9DRV - chains B and D of the 6 polymer chains in the assembly; structure by X-ray diffraction, 2.46 A resolution.

== Chain B ==
Protein: Phenylalanine--tRNA ligase beta subunit
Source organism: Mycobacterium tuberculosis H37Rv
Notes: EC 6.1.1.20
UniProt: P9WFU1 (SYFB_MYCTU); residues 1-831 here = UniProt positions 1-831
Sequence (835 residues; each row starts with the number of its first residue; numbers below 1 keep their minus sign (Gln-3 is residue -3)):
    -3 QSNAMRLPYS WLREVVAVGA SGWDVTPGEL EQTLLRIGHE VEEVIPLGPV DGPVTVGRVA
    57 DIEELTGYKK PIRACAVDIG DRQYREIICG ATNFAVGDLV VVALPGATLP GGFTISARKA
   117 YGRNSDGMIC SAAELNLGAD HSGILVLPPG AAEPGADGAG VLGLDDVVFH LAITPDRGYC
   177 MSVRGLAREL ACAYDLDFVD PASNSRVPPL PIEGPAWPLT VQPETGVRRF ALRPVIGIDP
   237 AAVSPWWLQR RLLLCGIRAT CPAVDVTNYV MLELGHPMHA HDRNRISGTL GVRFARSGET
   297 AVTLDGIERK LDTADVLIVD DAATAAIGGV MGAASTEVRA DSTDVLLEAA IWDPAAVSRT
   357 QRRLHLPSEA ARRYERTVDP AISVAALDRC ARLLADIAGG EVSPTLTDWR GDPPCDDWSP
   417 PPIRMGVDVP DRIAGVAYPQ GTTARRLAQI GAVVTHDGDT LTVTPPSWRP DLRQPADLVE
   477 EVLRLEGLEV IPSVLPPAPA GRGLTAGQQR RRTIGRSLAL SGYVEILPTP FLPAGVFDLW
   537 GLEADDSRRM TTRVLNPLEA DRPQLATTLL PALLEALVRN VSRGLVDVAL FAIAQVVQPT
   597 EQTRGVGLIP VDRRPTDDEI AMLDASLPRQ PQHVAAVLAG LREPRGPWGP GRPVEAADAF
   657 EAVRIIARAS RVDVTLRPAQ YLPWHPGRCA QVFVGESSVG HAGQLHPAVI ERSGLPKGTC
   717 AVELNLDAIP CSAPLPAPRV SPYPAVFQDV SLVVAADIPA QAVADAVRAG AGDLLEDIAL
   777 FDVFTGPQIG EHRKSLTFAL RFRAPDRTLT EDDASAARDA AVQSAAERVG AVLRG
Not modelled in the structure: -3
Sequence notes: expression tag (-3 to 0)
Swiss-Prot annotation at these positions:
  - binding site (Mg(2+)): Asp467, Asp473, Glu476, Glu477
Ion coordination: Mg2+: Glu476 (shared with 1 residue of chain A)
Reported in the primary citation:
  - catalytic residues: Thr263, Asn264, Ser364 (proposed by the authors, not directly observed)
  - specificity-determining residues: Gly325, Glu344 (proposed by the authors, not directly observed)

== Chain D ==
Protein: Phenylalanine--tRNA ligase alpha subunit
Source organism: Mycobacterium tuberculosis H37Rv
Notes: EC 6.1.1.20
UniProt: P9WFU3 (SYFA_MYCTU); residues 1-341 here = UniProt positions 1-341
Sequence (350 residues; row label = number of the first residue in the row; numbers below 1 keep their minus sign (Glu-8 is residue -8)):
    -8 ENLYFQSNAM LSPEALTTAV DAAQQAIALA DTLDVLARVK TEHLGDRSPL ALARQALAVL
    52 PKEQRAEAGK RVNAARNAAQ RSYDERLATL RAERDAAVLV AEGIDVTLPS TRVPAGARHP
   112 IIMLAEHVAD TFIAMGWELA EGPEVETEQF NFDALNFPAD HPARGEQDTF YIAPEDSRQL
   172 LRTHTSPVQI RTLLARELPV YIISIGRTFR TDELDATHTP IFHQVEGLAV DRGLSMAHLR
   232 GTLDAFARAE FGPSARTRIR PHFFPFTEPS AEVDVWFANK IGGAAWVEWG GCGMVHPNVL
   292 RATGIDPDLY SGFAFGMGLE RTLQFRNGIP DMRDMVEGDV RFSLPFGVGA
Not modelled in the structure: -8 to -3
Sequence notes: expression tag (-8 to 0)
Swiss-Prot annotation at these positions:
  - binding site (Mg(2+)): Glu259
Ion coordination: Mg2+: Glu259 (shared with 1 residue of chain E)
Ligand contacts: quinolin-2-amine (2AQ): His175, Thr176, Ser177, Gln180, Gln215, Glu217, Phe255, Phe257, Thr258, Gly282, Cys283, Gly284, Ala305, Phe306, Gly307
Reported in the primary citation:
  - binding site for tRNA(phe): Gln46
  - binding site for quinolin-2-amine: Phe255, Phe257, Thr258, Ala305
  - binding site for quinolin-2-amine: Glu217 (from molecular simulation)

== Chain B / chain D interface ==
Contacting residue pairs (65):
  Ala496(B) - Met126(D)  hydrophobic
  Gly497(B) - Ala125(D)  hydrogen bond (backbone-backbone)
  Gly497(B) - Met126(D)
  Gly499(B) - Ala125(D)
  Thr509(B) - Ala341(D)
  Arg512(B) - Ala341(D)  hydrogen bond (side chain-backbone)
  Ser513(B) - Ala341(D)
  Arg648(B) - Arg103(D)
  Ala652(B) - Ile95(D)  hydrophobic
  Ala653(B) - Ser101(D)
  Phe656(B) - Ile95(D)  hydrophobic
  Phe656(B) - Val97(D)  hydrophobic
  Glu657(B) - Ser101(D)  hydrogen bond
  Glu657(B) - Thr102(D)  hydrogen bond
  Arg664(B) - Thr102(D)  hydrogen bond
  Arg667(B) - Phe337(D)
  Leu672(B) - Val97(D)
  Leu672(B) - Thr98(D)
  Arg673(B) - Val97(D)
  Pro674(B) - Val97(D)
  His681(B) - Val89(D)
  His681(B) - Glu93(D)
  Pro682(B) - Val89(D)
  Pro682(B) - Leu90(D)  hydrophobic
  Gly683(B) - Glu93(D)
  Gly683(B) - Gly94(D)
  Gly683(B) - Ile95(D)  hydrogen bond (backbone-backbone)
  Arg684(B) - Glu93(D)  hydrogen bond (side chain-backbone)
  Arg684(B) - Ile95(D)
  Cys685(B) - Val97(D)
  Ala686(B) - Val97(D)  hydrophobic
  His702(B) - Asp86(D)
  His702(B) - Val89(D)
  Ala704(B) - Arg85(D)
  Ala704(B) - Asp86(D)
  Glu707(B) - Arg85(D)  salt bridge
  Leu731(B) - Arg317(D)
  Leu731(B) - Asn318(D)
  Pro732(B) - Asn318(D)
  Pro732(B) - Pro336(D)
  Pro732(B) - Phe337(D)
  Ala733(B) - Asn318(D)
  Ala733(B) - Gly319(D)
  Pro734(B) - Pro321(D)
  Pro734(B) - Arg332(D)
  Pro734(B) - Phe333(D)
  Pro734(B) - Phe337(D)  hydrophobic
  Arg735(B) - Pro321(D)
  Arg735(B) - Asp325(D)
  Val736(B) - Asp325(D)  hydrogen bond (backbone-side chain)
  Val736(B) - Asp330(D)
  Val736(B) - Arg332(D)
  Val736(B) - Phe333(D)  hydrophobic
  Ser737(B) - Arg332(D)  hydrogen bond (backbone-side chain)
  Pro755(B) - Asp96(D)
  Pro755(B) - Thr98(D)
  Ala756(B) - Asp96(D)  hydrogen bond (backbone-side chain)
  Ala756(B) - Thr98(D)  hydrogen bond (backbone-side chain)
  Ala756(B) - Leu99(D)  hydrophobic
  Gln757(B) - Thr98(D)  hydrogen bond (backbone-side chain)
  Glu772(B) - Arg332(D)
  Leu776(B) - Leu99(D)  hydrophobic
  Leu776(B) - Pro100(D)
  Lys790(B) - Asp96(D)  salt bridge
  Arg799(B) - Arg332(D)
Also at the interface, not in a pair above, chain B (46 interface residues in all): Arg498, Gln505, Arg660, Gln676, Pro703, Ile754, Val779
Also at the interface, not in a pair above, chain D (32 interface residues in all): Ala92, Asp121, Ile320, Val339

== Summary ==
46 residues of chain B and 32 residues of chain D are in contact; the contacts include 12 hydrogen bonds and 2
salt bridges. Polar pairs include Glu707(B)-Arg85(D), Lys790(B)-Asp96(D) and Arg512(B)-Ala341(D). Bound to
chain D: quinolin-2-amine. From the paper: catalytic residues Thr263(B), Asn264(B) and Ser364(B); a binding
site for quinolin-2-amine at Phe255(D), Phe257(D) and Thr258(D) among others.
Here chain B is Phenylalanine--tRNA ligase beta subunit and chain D is Phenylalanine--tRNA ligase alpha
subunit, both from Mycobacterium tuberculosis H37Rv. Entry 9DRV (Crystal structure of M. tuberculosis
PheRS-tRNA complex bound to inhibitor D-004) was determined by X-ray diffraction together with 9DRT, 9DSX,
9DTF and 9DRS from the same study.
